PDB entry 8C5B | X-ray diffraction, 2.50 A resolution | chain A

Chain A:
Molecule: Penicillin-binding protein 3
From: Staphylococcus epidermidis (strain ATCC 35984 / RP62A)
UniProtKB: Q5HNZ7 (Q5HNZ7_STAEQ); residues 48-696 here = UniProt positions 48-696
Sequence (668 residues; numbered 29 to 696; the number before each row is that of its first residue):
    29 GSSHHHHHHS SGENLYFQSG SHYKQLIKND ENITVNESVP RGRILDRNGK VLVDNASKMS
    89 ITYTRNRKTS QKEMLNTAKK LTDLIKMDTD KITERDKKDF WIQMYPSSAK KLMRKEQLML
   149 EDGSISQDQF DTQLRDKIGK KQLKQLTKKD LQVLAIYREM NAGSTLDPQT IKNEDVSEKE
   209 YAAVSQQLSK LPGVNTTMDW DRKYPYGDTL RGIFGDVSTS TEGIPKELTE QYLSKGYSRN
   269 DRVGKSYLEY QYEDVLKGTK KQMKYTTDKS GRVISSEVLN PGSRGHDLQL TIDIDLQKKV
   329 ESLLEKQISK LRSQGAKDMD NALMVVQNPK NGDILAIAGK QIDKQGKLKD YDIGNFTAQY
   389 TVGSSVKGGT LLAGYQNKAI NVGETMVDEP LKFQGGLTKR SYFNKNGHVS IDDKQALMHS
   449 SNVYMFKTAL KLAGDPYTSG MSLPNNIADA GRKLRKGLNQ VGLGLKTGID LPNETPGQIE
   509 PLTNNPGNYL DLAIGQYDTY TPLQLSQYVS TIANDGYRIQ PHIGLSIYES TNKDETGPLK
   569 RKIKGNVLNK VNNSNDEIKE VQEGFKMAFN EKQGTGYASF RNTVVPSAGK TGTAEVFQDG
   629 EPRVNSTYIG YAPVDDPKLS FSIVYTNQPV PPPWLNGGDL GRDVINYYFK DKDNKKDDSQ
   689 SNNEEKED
Unresolved in the structure: 29-47, 680-696
Construct notes: expression tag (29-47)
What the authors report for this chain:
  - catalytic residues: Ser-392, Lys-395 (citing earlier work)
  - contacts within the chain: Arg-69/Glu-277, Arg-230/Glu-277

Overview:
From the paper: catalytic residues Ser-392 and Lys-395; contacts within the chain involving Arg-69, Glu-277
and Arg-230.
Chain A is Penicillin-binding protein 3 (Staphylococcus epidermidis (strain ATCC 35984 / RP62A)); the
structure, Crystal Structure of Penicillin-binding Protein 3 (PBP3) from Staphylococcus Epidermidis, was
determined by X-ray diffraction, deposited together with 8C5O and 8C5W.
